PDB entry 8R83 | electron microscopy, 3.57 A resolution | chains N and J of the 12 polymer chains in the assembly

# Chain N
Name: CD5 antigen-like
Source organism: Homo sapiens
UniProtKB: O43866 (CD5L_HUMAN); residues 20-347 here = UniProt positions 20-347
Chain sequence (328 residues; row label = number of the first residue in the row):
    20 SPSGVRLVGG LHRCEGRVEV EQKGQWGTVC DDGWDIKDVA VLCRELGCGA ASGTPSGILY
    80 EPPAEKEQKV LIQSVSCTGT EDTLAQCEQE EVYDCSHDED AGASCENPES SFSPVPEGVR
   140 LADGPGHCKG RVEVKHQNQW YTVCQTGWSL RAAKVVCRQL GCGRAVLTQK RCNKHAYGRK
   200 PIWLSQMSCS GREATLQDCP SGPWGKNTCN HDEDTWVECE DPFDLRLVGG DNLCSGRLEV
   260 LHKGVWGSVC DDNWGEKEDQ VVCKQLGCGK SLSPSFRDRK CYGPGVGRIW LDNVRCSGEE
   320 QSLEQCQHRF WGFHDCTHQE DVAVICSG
Unresolved in the structure: 20-131
Cystine bridges: Cys147-Cys181, Cys163-Cys228, Cys176-Cys238, Cys208-Cys218, Cys253-Cys287, Cys269-Cys335, Cys282-Cys345, Cys315-Cys325
Ion coordination: Ca2+ site 1: Asp270, Asp271, Glu339 (shared with Asn106(J) of chain J); Ca2+ site 2: Asp271, Asp311, Asn312, Asp334
Swiss-Prot annotation at these positions:
  - mutagenesis: Ser123 (S123A: No effect; when associated with 129-A--A-132), Ser129 to Ser132 (No effect; when associated with A-123)
Reported in the primary citation:
  - contacts within the chain: Arg183-Glu239 (salt bridge), Glu239-His261, Glu239-Lys262, Phe242-Val259 (hydrophobic contact)
  - Ca2+ coordination: Asp270, Asp271, Asp311, Asn312, Asp334, Glu339
  - mutagenesis - D270A, D311A, N312A, D334A: decreased binding to IgM
  - mutagenesis - D50A, D51A: unchanged binding to IgM
  - mutagenesis - C191S: decreased binding to DAMPs

# Chain J
Name: Immunoglobulin J chain
Source organism: Homo sapiens
UniProtKB: P01591 (IGJ_HUMAN); residues -22 to 136 here correspond to UniProt positions 1-159 (UniProt number = residue number + 23)
Chain sequence (169 residues; numbered -22 to 146; the number before each row is that of its first residue; numbers below 1 keep their minus sign (Met-22 is residue -22)):
   -22 MKNHLLFWGV LAVFIKAVHV KAQEDERIVL VDNKCKCARI TSRIIRSSED PNEDIVERNI
    38 RIIVPLNNRE NISDPTSPLR TRFVYHLSDL CKKCDPTEVE LDNQIVTATQ SNICDEDSAT
    98 ETCYTYDRNK CYTAVVPLVY GGETKMVETA LTPDACYPDE QKLISEEDL
Unresolved in the structure: -22 to 1, 92-96, 136-146
Construct notes: expression tag (137-146)
Cystine bridges: Cys12-Cys100, Cys71-Cys91, Cys108-Cys133
Glycans and other covalent adducts: N-acetylglucosamine (NAG) linked to Asn48
Ion coordination: Ca2+: Asn106 (shared with Asp270(N), Asp271(N), Glu339(N) of chain N)
Swiss-Prot annotation at these positions:
  - modified residue: Gln0 (Pyrrolidone carboxylic acid)
  - glycosylation: Asn48 (N-linked (GlcNAc...) (complex) asparagine)
Reported in the primary citation:
  - Ca2+ coordination: Asn106

# Interface between chain N and chain J
Residue-residue contacts (23; chain N residue first):
  Ser168(N) with Asp79(J)
  Leu169(N) with Asp79(J), hydrogen bond (backbone-backbone); Asn80(J); Gln81(J)
  Lys173(N) with Glu77(J), salt bridge
  Arg183(N) with Glu75(J), salt bridge
  Ala184(N) with Ile82(J)
  Val185(N) with Gln81(J); Ile82(J), hydrogen bond (backbone-backbone)
  Leu186(N) with Gln81(J)
  Thr187(N) with Asn80(J)
  Asp271(N) with Asn106(J); Lys107(J), salt bridge
  Phe295(N) with Tyr134(J), hydrophobic
  Lys299(N) with Pro135(J)
  Arg328(N) with Asp72(J), salt bridge
  Phe329(N) with Pro73(J)
  Phe332(N) with Asp72(J); Pro73(J), hydrophobic
  Asp334(N) with Lys107(J), hydrogen bond (backbone-side chain)
  Glu339(N) with Asn106(J); Lys107(J), salt bridge; Cys108(J), hydrogen bond
Other interface residues (no listed pair), chain N (18 interface residues in all): Trp167, Cys335
Interface features reported in the paper:
  - residue pairs: Lys173(N)-Glu77(J) (salt bridge), Arg183(N)-Glu75(J) (salt bridge), Asp271(N)-Asn106(J), Asp271(N)-Lys107(J) (salt bridge), Arg328(N)-Asp72(J) (salt bridge)
  - interface residues, chain N: Phe329(N), Phe332(N)
  - hot spots on chain N (mutagenesis) - D271A: decreased binding to IgM

# Summary
18 residues of chain N face 13 of chain J across their interface, with 4 hydrogen bonds and 5 salt bridges.
Polar pairs include Lys173(N)-Glu77(J), Arg183(N)-Glu75(J) and Asp271(N)-Lys107(J). The paper describes salt
bridges between Lys173(N) and Glu77(J), Arg183(N) and Glu75(J) and Asp271(N) and Lys107(J) among others; a
contact between Asp271(N) and Asn106(J). The paper reports that D270A, D311A and N312A of chain N, among
others, reduce binding to IgM; interface residues Phe329(N) and Phe332(N); 8 substitutions were tested in all.
Here chain N is CD5 antigen-like and chain J is Immunoglobulin J chain, both from Homo sapiens. Entry 8R83
(pentameric IgMFc-AIM complex global refinement) was determined by electron microscopy, deposited together
with 8R84.
